1VQ4 - chains 0 and B of the 32 polymer chains in the assembly; structure by X-ray diffraction, 2.70 A resolution.

== Chain 0 ==
Molecule: 23S ribosomal RNA
Organism: Haloarcula marismortui
Sequence (2922 nucleotides; numbered 2 to 2923; the number before each row is that of its first residue):
     2 UUGGCUACUA UGCCAGCUGG UGGAUUGCUC GGCUCAGGCG CUGAUGAAGG ACGUGCCAAG
    62 CUGCGAUAAG CCAUGGGGAG CCGCACGGAG GCGAAGAACC AUGGAUUUCC GAAUGAGAAU
   122 CUCUCUAACA AUUGCUUCGC GCAAUGAGGA ACCCCGAGAA CUGAAACAUC UCAGUAUCGG
   182 GAGGAACAGA AAACGCAAUG UGAUGUCGUU AGUAACCGCG AGUGAACGCG AUACAGCCCA
   242 AACCGAAGCC CUCACGGGCA AUGUGGUGUC AGGGCUACCU CUCAUCAGCC GACCGUCUCG
   302 ACGAAGUCUC UUGGAACAGA GCGUGAUACA GGGUGACAAC CCCGUACUCG AGACCAGUAC
   362 GACGUGCGGU AGUGCCAGAG UAGCGGGGGU UGGAUAUCCC UCGCGAAUAA CGCAGGCAUC
   422 GACUGCGAAG GCUAAACACA ACCUGAGACC GAUAGUGAAC AAGUAGUGUG AACGAACGCU
   482 GCAAAGUACC CUCAGAAGGG AGGCGAAAUA GAGCAUGAAA UCAGUUGGCG AUCGAGCGAC
   542 AGGGCAUACA AGGUCCCUCG ACGAAUGACC GACGCGCGAG CGUCCAGUAA GACUCACGGG
   602 AAGCCGAUGU UCUGUCGUAC GUUUUGAAAA ACGAGCCAGG GAGUGUGUCU GCAUGGCAAG
   662 UCUAACCGGA GUAUCCGGGG AGGCACAGGG AAACCGACAU GGCCGCAGGG CUUUGCCCGA
   722 GGGCCGCCGU CUUCAAGGGC GGGGAGCCAU GUGGACACGA CCCGAAUCCG GACGAUCUAC
   782 GCAUGGACAA GAUGAAGCGU GCCGAAAGGC ACGUGGAAGU CUGUUAGAGU UGGUGUCCUA
   842 CAAUACCCUC UCGUGAUCUA UGUGUAGGGG UGAAAGGCCC AUCGAGUCCG GCAACAGCUG
   902 GUUCCAAUCG AAACAUGUCG AAGCAUGACC UCCGCCGAGG UAGUCUGUGA GGUAGAGCGA
   962 CCGAUUGGUG UGUCCGCCUC CGAGAGGAGU CGGCACACCU GUCAAACUCC AAACUUACAG
  1022 ACGCCGUUUG ACGCGGGGAU UCCGGUGCGC GGGGUAAGCC UGUGUACCAG GAGGGGAACA
  1082 ACCCAGAGAU AGGUUAAGGU CCCCAAGUGU GGAUUAAGUG UAAUCCUCUG AAGGUGGUCU
  1142 CGAGCCCUAG ACAGCCGGGA GGUGAGCUUA GAAGCAGCUA CCCUCUAAGA AAAGCGUAAC
  1202 AGCUUACCGG CCGAGGUUUG AGGCGCCCAA AAUGAUCGGG ACUCAAAUCC ACCACCGAGA
  1262 CCUGUCCGUA CCACUCAUAC UGGUAAUCGA GUAGAUUGGC GCUCUAAUUG GAUGGAAGUA
  1322 GGGGUGAAAA CUCCUAUGGA CCGAUUAGUG ACGAAAAUCC UGGCCAUAGU AGCAGCGAUA
  1382 GUCGGGUGAG AACCCCGACG GCCUAAUGGA UAAGGGUUCC UCAGCACUGC UGAUCAGCUG
  1442 AGGGUUAGCC GGUCCUAAGU CAUACCGCAA CUCGACUAUG ACGAAAUGGG AAACGGGUUA
  1502 AUAUUCCCGU GCCACUAUGC AGUGAAAGUU GACGCCCUGG GGUCGAUCAC GCUGGGCAUU
  1562 CGCCCAGUCG AACCGUCCAA CUCCGUGGAA GCCGUAAUGG CAGGAAGCGG ACGAACGGCG
  1622 GCAUAGGGAA ACGUGAUUCA ACCUGGGGCC CAUGAAAAGA CGAGCAUAGU GUCCGUACCG
  1682 AGAACCGACA CAGGUGUCCA UGGCGGCGAA AGCCAAGGCC UGUCGGGAGC AACCAACGUU
  1742 AGGGAAUUCG GCAAGUUAGU CCCGUACCUU CGGAAGAAGG GAUGCCUGCU CCGGAACGGA
  1802 GCAGGUCGCA GUGACUCGGA AGCUCGGACU GUCUAGUAAC AACAUAGGUG ACCGCAAAUC
  1862 CGCAAGGACU CGUACGGUCA CUGAAUCCUG CCCAGUGCAG GUAUCUGAAC ACCUCGUACA
  1922 AGAGGACGAA GGACCUGUCA ACGGCGGGGG UAACUAUGAC CCUCUUAAGG UAGCGUAGUA
  1982 CCUUGCCGCA UCAGUAGCGG CUUGCAUGAA UGGAUUAACC AGAGCUUCAC UGUCCCAACG
  2042 UUGGGCCCGG UGAACUGUAC AUUCCAGUGC GGAGUCUGGA GACACCCAGG GGGAAGCGAA
  2102 GACCCUAUGG AGCUUUACUG CAGGCUGUCG CUGAGACGUG GUCGCCGAUG UGCAGCAUAG
  2162 GUAGGAGACA CUACACAGGU ACCCGCGCUA GCGGGCCACC GAGUCAACAG UGAAAUACUA
  2222 CCCGUCGGUG ACUGCGACUC UCACUCCGGG AGGAGGACAC CGAUAGCCGG GCAGUUUGAC
  2282 UGGGGCGGUA CGCGCUCGAA AAGAUAUCGA GCGCGCCCUA UGGCUAUCUC AGCCGGGACA
  2342 GAGACCCGGC GAAGAGUGCA AGAGCAAAAG AUAGCUUGAC AGUGUUCUUC CCAACGAGGA
  2402 ACGCUGACGC GAAAGCGUGG UCUAGCGAAC CAAUUAGCCU GCUUGAUGCG GGCAAUUGAU
  2462 GACAGAAAAG CUACCCUAGG GAUAACAGAG UCGUCACUCG CAAGAGCACA UAUCGACCGA
  2522 GUGGCUUGCU ACCUCGAUGU CGGUUCCCUC CAUCCUGCCC GUGCAGAAGC GGGCAAGGGU
  2582 GAGGUUGUUC GCCUAUUAAA GGAGGUCGUG AGCUGGGUUU AGACCGUCGU GAGACAGGUC
  2642 GGCUGCUAUC UACUGGGUGU GUAAUGGUGU CUGACAAGAA CGACCGUAUA GUACGAGAGG
  2702 AACUACGGUU GGUGGCCACU GGUGUACCGG UUGUUCGAGA GAGCACGUGC CGGGUAGCCA
  2762 CGCCACACGG GGUAAGAGCU GAACGCAUCU AAGCUCGAAA CCCACUUGGA AAAGAGACAC
  2822 CGCCGAGGUC CCGCGUACAA GACGCGGUCG AUAGACUCGG GGUGUGCGCG UCGAGGUAAC
  2882 GAGACGUUAA GCCCACGAGC ACUAACAGAC CAAAGCCAUC AU
Disordered / not traced: 2-9, 126-127, 715, 971-998, 1560, 1952-1963, 2137-2236, 2339-2343, 2665-2666, 2915-2923
Sequence notes: modified residue (628, 2587-2588, 2619, 2621)
Modified positions: 1MA (6-hydro-1-methyladenosine-5'-monophosphate) at position 628, OMU (o2'-methyluridine 5'-monophosphate) at position 2587, OMG (o2'-methylguanosine-5'-monophosphate) at position 2588, UR3 (3-methyluridine-5'-monophoshate) at position 2619, PSU (pseudouridine-5'-monophosphate) at position 2621
Ion coordination: Mg2+ site 1 near G28 (its only coordinating residue here); Na+ site 1: C40, G41, A442; Na+ site 2: G56, A59, G61; Na+ site 3: G66, U107, U108; Mg2+ site 2 near U115 (its only coordinating residue here); Na+ site 4: C141, G142; Na+ site 5 near U146 (its only coordinating residue here); Mg2+ site 3: C162, U2276; K+ site 1: U163, U172; Mg2+ site 4: A165, A167, C168; Na+ site 6: A165, A166; Mg2+ site 5 near A166 (its only coordinating residue here); 63 more Na+ sites not listed; 79 more Mg2+ sites not listed; 2 more K+ sites not listed

== Chain B ==
Protein: 50S ribosomal protein L3P
Organism: Haloarcula marismortui
Sequence (338 residues; row label = number of the first residue in the row; numbering starts at 0):
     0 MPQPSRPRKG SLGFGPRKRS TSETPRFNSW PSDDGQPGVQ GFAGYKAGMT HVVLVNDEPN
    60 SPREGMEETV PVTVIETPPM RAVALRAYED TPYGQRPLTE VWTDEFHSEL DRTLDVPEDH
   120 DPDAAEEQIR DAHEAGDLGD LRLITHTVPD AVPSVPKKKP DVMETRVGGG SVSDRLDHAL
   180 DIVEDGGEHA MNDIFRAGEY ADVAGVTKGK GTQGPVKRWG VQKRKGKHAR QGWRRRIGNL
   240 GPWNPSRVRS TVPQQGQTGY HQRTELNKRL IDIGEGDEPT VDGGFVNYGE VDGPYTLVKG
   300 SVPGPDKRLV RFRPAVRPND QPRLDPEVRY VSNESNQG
Disordered / not traced: 0
Ion coordination: Na+ site 1: Arg229 (shared with G836(0) of chain 0); Mg2+ site 1: Gln230 (shared with G836(0), U2615(0) of chain 0); Na+ site 2: Gln230 (shared with U837(0) of chain 0); Mg2+ site 2: Asn335 (shared with A2757(0) of chain 0)

== Interface between chain 0 and chain B ==
Contacting residue pairs - 334 pairs, chain 0 then chain B:
  U835(0) with Lys226(B), phosphate contact; Arg229(B), salt bridge to the phosphate; Gln230(B), hydrogen bond to the phosphate
  G836(0) with Arg229(B), sugar contact; Gln230(B), phosphate contact
  U837(0) with Gln230(B), phosphate contact; Gly231(B), phosphate contact
  U1234(0) with Pro244(B), base contact; Arg246(B), hydrogen bond to the base; Arg248(B), hydrogen bond to the sugar
  A1732(0) with Thr211(B), hydrogen bond to the sugar; Gln212(B), hydrogen bond to the sugar
  A1733(0) with Thr211(B), sugar contact; Gln212(B), sugar contact; Gly213(B), hydrogen bond to the phosphate; Gln254(B), sugar contact
  C1734(0) with Gly213(B), phosphate contact; Arg234(B), salt bridge to the phosphate; Arg235(B), hydrogen bond to the sugar
  C1735(0) with Gly231(B), phosphate contact; Trp232(B), phosphate contact; Arg233(B), hydrogen bond to the phosphate; Arg234(B), hydrogen bond to the phosphate; Arg235(B), salt bridge to the phosphate
  A1736(0) with Gly231(B), phosphate contact; Arg233(B), salt bridge to the phosphate
  G1751(0) with Lys226(B), hydrogen bond to the base
  C1753(0) with Lys226(B), sugar contact; Arg229(B), hydrogen bond to the base
  A1754(0) with Arg229(B), hydrogen bond to the sugar
  U2034(0) with Gly225(B), hydrogen bond to the phosphate
  C2035(0) with Lys224(B), phosphate contact; Gly225(B), hydrogen bond to the phosphate
  C2036(0) with Lys224(B), salt bridge to the phosphate
  C2037(0) with Lys224(B), hydrogen bond to the phosphate
  A2038(0) with Gln221(B), phosphate contact; Lys222(B), hydrogen bond to the phosphate; Lys224(B), salt bridge to the phosphate
  A2039(0) with Val215(B), phosphate contact; Lys222(B), phosphate contact; Arg234(B), salt bridge to the phosphate
  C2065(0) with Arg246(B), hydrogen bond to the phosphate
  C2066(0) with Pro244(B), phosphate contact; Arg246(B), salt bridge to the phosphate
  A2089(0) with Gln254(B), base contact
  G2090(0) with Gln253(B), hydrogen bond to the base; Gln254(B), hydrogen bond to the sugar
  G2091(0) with Arg235(B), phosphate contact; Leu239(B), base contact; Gln253(B), hydrogen bond to the base
  G2092(0) with Trp232(B), hydrogen bond to the phosphate; Arg235(B), salt bridge to the phosphate; Leu239(B), sugar contact
  G2093(0) with Asn238(B), phosphate contact; Leu239(B), hydrogen bond to the phosphate; Gly240(B), sugar contact; Pro241(B), hydrogen bond to the sugar; Trp242(B), sugar contact; Pro244(B), sugar contact; Ser245(B), hydrogen bond to the base; Arg246(B), base contact; Val247(B), base contact
  G2094(0) with Trp242(B), sugar contact; Ser245(B), sugar contact
  A2096(0) with Trp242(B), sugar contact
  G2544(0) with His227(B), base contact
  U2545(0) with Gln2(B), hydrogen bond to the phosphate
  U2546(0) with Gln2(B), hydrogen bond to the base; Gln221(B), sugar contact; Ile236(B), sugar contact; Gly237(B), hydrogen bond to the sugar; Asn238(B), base contact
  C2547(0) with Gln2(B), base contact; Arg5(B), salt bridge to the phosphate; Lys8(B), phosphate contact; Val220(B), phosphate contact; Gln221(B), hydrogen bond to the phosphate; Asn238(B), hydrogen bond to the base; Pro252(B), phosphate contact
  C2548(0) with Arg5(B), salt bridge to the phosphate; Arg7(B), phosphate contact; Lys8(B), hydrogen bond to the phosphate; Pro241(B), base contact; Arg248(B), sugar contact; Thr250(B), hydrogen bond to the sugar; Val251(B), sugar contact; Pro252(B), sugar contact
  C2549(0) with Arg7(B), salt bridge to the phosphate; Arg248(B), hydrogen bond to the sugar; Thr250(B), sugar contact
  G2580(0) with Pro6(B), phosphate contact
  U2581(0) with Ser4(B), phosphate contact; Arg5(B), hydrogen bond to the phosphate; Pro6(B), phosphate contact
  G2582(0) with Pro3(B), phosphate contact; Ser4(B), hydrogen bond to the phosphate
  A2583(0) with Pro3(B), phosphate contact
  C2591(0) with Pro1(B), phosphate contact
  G2606(0) with Pro241(B), base contact; Asn243(B), hydrogen bond to the sugar
  U2607(0) with Trp242(B), stacking on the base; Asn243(B), hydrogen bond to the phosphate
  G2609(0) with Asn238(B), base contact; Gly240(B), base contact; Pro241(B), sugar contact; Trp242(B), hydrogen bond to the sugar
  U2610(0) with Asn238(B), base contact; Trp242(B), phosphate contact
  G2613(0) with Arg223(B), hydrogen bond to the sugar; Trp232(B), sugar contact; Gly237(B), base contact
  C2614(0) with Arg223(B), hydrogen bond to the sugar; His227(B), hydrogen bond to the sugar; Gln230(B), phosphate contact; Trp232(B), sugar contact
  U2615(0) with Lys226(B), phosphate contact; His227(B), hydrogen bond to the sugar; Gln230(B), phosphate contact
  G2616(0) with Lys226(B), salt bridge to the phosphate
  A2653(0) with Arg246(B), sugar contact; Val247(B), hydrogen bond to the sugar
  C2654(0) with Val247(B), sugar contact; Arg248(B), sugar contact; Ser249(B), phosphate contact; Gln253(B), hydrogen bond to the base
  U2655(0) with Arg217(B), hydrogen bond to the sugar; Ser249(B), phosphate contact; Gln253(B), hydrogen bond to the sugar; Gln254(B), hydrogen bond to the sugar
  G2656(0) with Pro15(B), phosphate contact; Arg16(B), hydrogen bond to the phosphate; Lys17(B), phosphate contact; Arg217(B), salt bridge to the phosphate; Gly255(B), sugar contact; Gln256(B), hydrogen bond to the sugar
  G2657(0) with Lys17(B), phosphate contact; Arg18(B), hydrogen bond to the phosphate
  G2658(0) with Arg18(B), salt bridge to the phosphate
  G2668(0) with Asp114(B), hydrogen bond to the base
  U2669(0) with Thr112(B), hydrogen bond to the sugar; Leu113(B), sugar contact; Asp114(B), sugar contact
  G2670(0) with Arg85(B), base contact; Thr112(B), sugar contact; Leu113(B), sugar contact; Val161(B), sugar contact
  U2671(0) with Arg25(B), salt bridge to the phosphate; Arg85(B), hydrogen bond to the base; Ile143(B), sugar contact; Val161(B), phosphate contact; Met162(B), phosphate contact; Glu163(B), hydrogen bond to the sugar
  C2672(0) with Arg25(B), salt bridge to the phosphate; Arg85(B), sugar contact; Tyr87(B), hydrogen bond to the sugar; Pro96(B), sugar contact; Arg141(B), hydrogen bond to the phosphate; Met162(B), phosphate contact; Glu163(B), hydrogen bond to the phosphate
  U2673(0) with Tyr87(B), sugar contact; Gln94(B), hydrogen bond to the sugar; Arg141(B), salt bridge to the phosphate
  G2674(0) with Tyr92(B), sugar contact; Gly93(B), phosphate contact; Gln94(B), hydrogen bond to the phosphate
  A2678(0) with Leu11(B), hydrogen bond to the sugar; Gly12(B), base contact
  G2679(0) with Leu11(B), sugar contact; Gly12(B), sugar contact
  A2680(0) with Pro6(B), base contact
  A2681(0) with Ser10(B), hydrogen bond to the base
  C2682(0) with Arg316(B), salt bridge to the phosphate
  C2707(0) with Asn59(B), phosphate contact
  G2708(0) with Glu57(B), phosphate contact; Asn59(B), sugar contact
  G2713(0) with Pro6(B), sugar contact
  U2714(0) with Arg7(B), phosphate contact; Lys8(B), phosphate contact; Gly9(B), hydrogen bond to the phosphate; Ser10(B), hydrogen bond to the phosphate; Phe13(B), sugar contact
  G2715(0) with Gly9(B), phosphate contact; Ser10(B), hydrogen bond to the phosphate; Phe13(B), sugar contact; Arg16(B), salt bridge to the phosphate; Arg262(B), hydrogen bond to the phosphate; Glu264(B), hydrogen bond to the base
  G2716(0) with Thr206(B), phosphate contact; Arg262(B), salt bridge to the phosphate; Glu264(B), hydrogen bond to the sugar; Ser300(B), hydrogen bond to the base; Pro302(B), sugar contact
  C2717(0) with Lys45(B), hydrogen bond to the phosphate; Met48(B), sugar contact; Thr206(B), phosphate contact; Lys207(B), hydrogen bond to the phosphate; Ser300(B), sugar contact; Val301(B), sugar contact; Pro302(B), sugar contact; Gly303(B), hydrogen bond to the phosphate
  C2718(0) with Lys45(B), salt bridge to the phosphate; Met48(B), sugar contact; Lys207(B), salt bridge to the phosphate; Gly303(B), phosphate contact
  A2719(0) with Met48(B), sugar contact; Thr49(B), hydrogen bond to the sugar; His50(B), hydrogen bond to the sugar; Pro70(B), base contact; Asn335(B), sugar contact
  U2756(0) with Gln336(B), phosphate contact; Gly337(B), hydrogen bond to the phosphate
  A2757(0) with Val285(B), phosphate contact; Asn335(B), phosphate contact; Gln336(B), phosphate contact; Gly337(B), hydrogen bond to the phosphate
  G2758(0) with Val285(B), phosphate contact
  C2759(0) with Lys207(B), salt bridge to the phosphate
  C2760(0) with Lys209(B), salt bridge to the phosphate; Lys216(B), salt bridge to the phosphate
  C2764(0) with Pro70(B), sugar contact
  C2765(0) with Glu264(B), base contact; Lys267(B), hydrogen bond to the sugar; Gly299(B), sugar contact; Ser300(B), base contact
  A2766(0) with Leu265(B), hydrogen bond to the sugar; Asn266(B), sugar contact; Lys267(B), sugar contact; Lys298(B), salt bridge to the phosphate
  C2767(0) with Asn266(B), hydrogen bond to the phosphate; Arg316(B), hydrogen bond to the phosphate; Asn318(B), hydrogen bond to the phosphate
  A2768(0) with Arg316(B), hydrogen bond to the phosphate; Asn318(B), hydrogen bond to the phosphate
  C2806(0) with Ser28(B), hydrogen bond to the phosphate; Leu265(B), sugar contact; Arg316(B), sugar contact
  U2807(0) with Gly12(B), base contact; Phe13(B), sugar contact; Asn27(B), hydrogen bond to the phosphate; Ser28(B), hydrogen bond to the phosphate; Thr263(B), phosphate contact; Arg312(B), salt bridge to the phosphate
  U2808(0) with Gly12(B), sugar contact; Phe13(B), sugar contact; Gly14(B), hydrogen bond to the sugar; Asn27(B), hydrogen bond to the phosphate; Gln261(B), hydrogen bond to the phosphate; Arg262(B), phosphate contact; Thr263(B), hydrogen bond to the phosphate
  G2809(0) with Gly14(B), sugar contact; Pro15(B), sugar contact; Lys17(B), hydrogen bond to the phosphate; Gln261(B), phosphate contact
  G2810(0) with Lys17(B), salt bridge to the phosphate; Thr20(B), hydrogen bond to the phosphate
  G2815(0) with Tyr92(B), hydrogen bond to the base
  G2817(0) with Arg95(B), sugar contact
  A2818(0) with Arg95(B), sugar contact; Pro96(B), hydrogen bond to the sugar
  C2819(0) with Arg85(B), hydrogen bond to the base; Pro96(B), sugar contact; Leu97(B), phosphate contact; Thr98(B), phosphate contact; Glu99(B), hydrogen bond to the sugar
  A2820(0) with Thr98(B), phosphate contact; Glu99(B), sugar contact; Trp101(B), hydrogen bond to the sugar; His119(B), phosphate contact
  C2821(0) with Asp114(B), hydrogen bond to the sugar; Val115(B), hydrogen bond to the sugar; Pro116(B), sugar contact; Glu117(B), phosphate contact; His119(B), salt bridge to the phosphate
  C2822(0) with Asp114(B), sugar contact; Val115(B), sugar contact; Glu117(B), hydrogen bond to the phosphate; Asp118(B), hydrogen bond to the phosphate
  A2827(0) with Asp114(B), sugar contact
  G2828(0) with Asp114(B), phosphate contact
  U2837(0) with Glu22(B), base contact; Val154(B), base contact; Pro155(B), base contact; Lys156(B), base contact; Pro304(B), sugar contact; Asp305(B), sugar contact; Lys306(B), salt bridge to the phosphate; Arg307(B), hydrogen bond to the base
  A2838(0) with Lys207(B), phosphate contact; Gly208(B), hydrogen bond to the phosphate; Tyr259(B), sugar contact; Arg307(B), salt bridge to the phosphate
  C2839(0) with Arg18(B), hydrogen bond to the phosphate; Gly208(B), phosphate contact; Lys209(B), hydrogen bond to the phosphate; Gly210(B), hydrogen bond to the phosphate; Gln256(B), hydrogen bond to the phosphate
  A2840(0) with Gly210(B), phosphate contact; Thr211(B), hydrogen bond to the phosphate
  G2842(0) with Arg18(B), hydrogen bond to the base
  A2843(0) with Arg18(B), hydrogen bond to the base
  C2844(0) with Tyr259(B), sugar contact
  C2846(0) with Pro155(B), sugar contact; Lys156(B), phosphate contact; Lys158(B), salt bridge to the phosphate
  G2847(0) with Arg111(B), salt bridge to the phosphate; Pro155(B), sugar contact; Lys156(B), phosphate contact; Lys157(B), hydrogen bond to the phosphate; Lys158(B), hydrogen bond to the phosphate
  G2848(0) with Arg111(B), salt bridge to the phosphate; Lys157(B), salt bridge to the phosphate
  G2851(0) with Lys157(B), hydrogen bond to the phosphate
  A2852(0) with Lys157(B), salt bridge to the phosphate
  U2853(0) with Pro155(B), phosphate contact
  G2860(0) with Gly282(B), hydrogen bond to the base; Gln336(B), base contact
  G2861(0) with Asp281(B), hydrogen bond to the sugar; Gly282(B), sugar contact; Ser334(B), hydrogen bond to the sugar; Gln336(B), hydrogen bond to the base
  G2862(0) with Ser334(B), hydrogen bond to the phosphate; Gln336(B), sugar contact; Gly337(B), phosphate contact
  G2863(0) with Gly337(B), phosphate contact
  C2897(0) with Gly282(B), base contact; Val285(B), sugar contact; Asn286(B), hydrogen bond to the sugar; Gln336(B), hydrogen bond to the base
  G2898(0) with Gly282(B), sugar contact; Asn286(B), phosphate contact; Tyr287(B), sugar contact; Gly288(B), phosphate contact; Glu289(B), sugar contact
  A2899(0) with Glu289(B), sugar contact
Also at the interface, not in a pair above, chain 0 (126 interface residues in all): G834, C1750, G2073, A2095, U2539, G2712, C2720, G2823, G2845
Also at the interface, not in a pair above, chain B (147 interface residues in all): Ser19, Asp120, His260, Gly283, Phe284, Arg310, Val315, Glu333

== In short ==
126 residues of chain 0 and 147 residues of chain B are in contact; the contacts include 118 hydrogen bonds,
37 salt bridges and 1 aromatic stacking contact. Polar contacts include U1234(0)-Arg246(B), G1751(0)-Lys226(B)
and C1753(0)-Arg229(B). C40(0), G41(0) and A442(0) coordinate Na+ site 1.
Chain 0 is 23S ribosomal RNA and chain B is 50S ribosomal protein L3P, both from Haloarcula marismortui; the
structure, The structure of the transition state analogue "DAA" bound to the large ribosomal subunit of
Haloarcula ..., was determined by X-ray diffraction together with 1VQ5, 1VQ8, 1VQ9, 1VQK, 1VQL, 1VQM, 1VQO and
1VQP from the same study.
